PDB entry 3WZ0 | X-ray diffraction, 2.79 A resolution | chains E and C of the 4 polymer chains in the assembly

Chain E:
Molecule: Ribonuclease P protein component 3
Organism: Thermococcus kodakarensis KOD1
Notes: EC 3.1.26.5
UniProtKB: Q5JH47 (RNP3_THEKO); numbering as in UniProt (aligned over 1-220)
Chain sequence (220 residues; row label = number of the first residue in the row):
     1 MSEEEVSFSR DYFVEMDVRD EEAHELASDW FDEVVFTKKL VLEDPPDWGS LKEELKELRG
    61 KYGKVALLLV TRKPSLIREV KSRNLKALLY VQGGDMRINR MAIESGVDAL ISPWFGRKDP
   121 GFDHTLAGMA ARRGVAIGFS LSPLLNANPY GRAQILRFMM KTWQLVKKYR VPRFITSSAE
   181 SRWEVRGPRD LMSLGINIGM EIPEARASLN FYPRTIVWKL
Not modelled in the structure: 1-11, 218-220

Chain C:
Molecule: Ribonuclease P protein component 2
Organism: Thermococcus kodakarensis KOD1
Notes: EC 3.1.26.5
UniProtKB: Q5JJ62 (RNP2_THEKO); residues 1-120 here = UniProt positions 1-120
Chain sequence (120 residues; row label = number of the first residue in the row):
     1 MREKPKYLPP TLRDKNRYIA FQVIGERPFK KDEIKKAVWE ASLSALGYLG SARAKPWFIK
    61 FDEKSQTGIV RVDRKHVEEL RFALTMLTEI NGSKVIFRTL GVSGTIKRLK RKFLAEYGWR
Not modelled in the structure: 1-14, 120

Chain E / chain C interface:
Residue-residue contacts - 32 pairs, chain E then chain C:
  Leu-26(E) / Ile-96(C)  hydrophobic
  Trp-30(E) / Arg-98(C)
  Leu-141(E) / Met-86(C)  hydrophobic
  Leu-144(E) / Met-86(C)  hydrophobic
  Leu-145(E) / Met-86(C)  hydrophobic
  Leu-145(E) / Thr-88(C)
  Arg-152(E) / Met-86(C)  hydrogen bond (side chain-backbone)
  Leu-156(E) / Phe-82(C)  hydrophobic
  Arg-182(E) / Ile-96(C)
  Trp-183(E) / Ile-24(C)
  Trp-183(E) / Gly-25(C)
  Trp-183(E) / Glu-26(C)
  Trp-183(E) / Lys-94(C)
  Trp-183(E) / Ile-96(C)
  Val-185(E) / Ile-96(C)
  Arg-186(E) / Thr-85(C)  hydrogen bond (side chain-backbone)
  Arg-186(E) / Leu-87(C)  hydrogen bond (side chain-backbone)
  Arg-186(E) / Ile-96(C)
  Arg-189(E) / Glu-78(C)  salt bridge
  Arg-189(E) / Arg-81(C)
  Asp-190(E) / Thr-85(C)
  Asp-190(E) / Phe-97(C)
  Asp-190(E) / Arg-98(C)
  Asp-190(E) / Thr-99(C)  hydrogen bond
  Ser-193(E) / Glu-78(C)  hydrogen bond
  Ser-193(E) / Arg-81(C)
  Ser-193(E) / Phe-82(C)
  Leu-194(E) / Phe-82(C)  hydrophobic
  Ile-196(E) / Glu-78(C)
  Asn-197(E) / Glu-78(C)  hydrogen bond (side chain-backbone)
  Asn-197(E) / Glu-79(C)
  Asn-197(E) / Phe-82(C)
Interface residues without a listed pair, chain C (17 interface residues in all): Val-95

In short:
Chain E and chain C each contribute 17 residues to their interface, with 6 hydrogen bonds and 1 salt bridge.
Among the polar pairs are Arg-189(E)/Glu-78(C), Arg-152(E)/Met-86(C) and Arg-186(E)/Thr-85(C).
Here chain E is Ribonuclease P protein component 3 and chain C is Ribonuclease P protein component 2, both
from Thermococcus kodakarensis KOD1. Entry 3WZ0 (On archaeal homologs of the human RNase P proteins Pop5 and
Rpp30 in the hyperthermophilic archaeon ...) was determined by X-ray diffraction, deposited together with
3WYZ.
